Entry 8G5J (electron microscopy, 2.63 A resolution); this record covers chains A and B of the 5 polymer chains in the assembly.

[Chain A]
Name: DNA polymerase subunit gamma-1
From: Homo sapiens
Notes: EC 2.7.7.7
UniProtKB: P54098 (DPOG1_HUMAN); numbering as in UniProt (aligned over 1-1239)
Chain sequence (1239 residues; numbered 1 to 1239; the number before each row is that of its first residue):
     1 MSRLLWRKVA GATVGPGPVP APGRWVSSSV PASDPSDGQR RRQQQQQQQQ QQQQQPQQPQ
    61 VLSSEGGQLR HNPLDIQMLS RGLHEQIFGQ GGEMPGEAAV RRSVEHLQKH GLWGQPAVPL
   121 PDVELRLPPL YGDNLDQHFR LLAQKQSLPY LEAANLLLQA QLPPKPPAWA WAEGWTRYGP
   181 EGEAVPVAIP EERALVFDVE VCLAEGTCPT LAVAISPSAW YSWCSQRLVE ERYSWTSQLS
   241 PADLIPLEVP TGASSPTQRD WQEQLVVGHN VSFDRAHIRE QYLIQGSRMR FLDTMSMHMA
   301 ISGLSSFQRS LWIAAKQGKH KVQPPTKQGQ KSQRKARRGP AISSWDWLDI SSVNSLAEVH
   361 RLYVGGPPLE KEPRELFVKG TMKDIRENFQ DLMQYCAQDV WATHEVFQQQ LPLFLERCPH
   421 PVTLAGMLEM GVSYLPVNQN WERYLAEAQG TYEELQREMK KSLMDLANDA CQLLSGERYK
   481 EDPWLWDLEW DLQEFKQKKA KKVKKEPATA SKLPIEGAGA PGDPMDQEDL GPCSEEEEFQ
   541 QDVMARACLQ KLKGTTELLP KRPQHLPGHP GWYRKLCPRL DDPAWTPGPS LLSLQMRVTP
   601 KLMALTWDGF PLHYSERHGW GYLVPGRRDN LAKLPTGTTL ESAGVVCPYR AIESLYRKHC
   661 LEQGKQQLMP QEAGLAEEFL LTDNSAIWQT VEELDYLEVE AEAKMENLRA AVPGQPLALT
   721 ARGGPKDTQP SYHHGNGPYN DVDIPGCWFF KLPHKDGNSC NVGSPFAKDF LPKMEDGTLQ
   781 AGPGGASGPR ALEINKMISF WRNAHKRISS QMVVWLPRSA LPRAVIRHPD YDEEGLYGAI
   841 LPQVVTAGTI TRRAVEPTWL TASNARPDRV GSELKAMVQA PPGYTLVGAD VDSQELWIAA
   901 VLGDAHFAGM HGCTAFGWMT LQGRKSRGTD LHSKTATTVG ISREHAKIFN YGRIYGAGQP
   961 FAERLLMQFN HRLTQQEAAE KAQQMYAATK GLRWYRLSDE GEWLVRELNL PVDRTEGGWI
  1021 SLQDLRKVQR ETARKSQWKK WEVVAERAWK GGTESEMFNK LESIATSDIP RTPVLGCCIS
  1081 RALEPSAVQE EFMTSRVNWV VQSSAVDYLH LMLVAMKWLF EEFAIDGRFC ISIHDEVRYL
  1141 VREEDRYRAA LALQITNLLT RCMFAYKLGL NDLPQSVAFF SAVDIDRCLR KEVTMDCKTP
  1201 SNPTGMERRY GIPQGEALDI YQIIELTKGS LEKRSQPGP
Disordered / not traced: 1-73, 254-259, 317-340, 499-525, 618-740, 993-1026, 1229-1239
Reported in the primary citation:
  - conformationally variable residues (loop rearrangement): T861 to N864
  - mutagenesis - R309A: decreased catalytic activity (exonuclease activity)
  - disease-associated variants - R807P: decreased catalytic activity (proofreading activity)

[Chain B]
Name: DNA polymerase subunit gamma-2, mitochondrial
From: Homo sapiens
Notes: EC 2.7.7.7
UniProtKB: Q9UHN1 (DPOG2_HUMAN); residues 1-485 here = UniProt positions 1-485
Chain sequence (485 residues; each row starts with the number of its first residue):
     1 MRSRVAVRAC HKVCRCLLSG FGGRVDAGQP ELLTERSSPK GGHVKSHAEL EGNGEHPEAP
    61 GSGEGSEALL EICQRRHFLS GSKQQLSRDS LLSGCHPGFG PLGVELRKNL AAEWWTSVVV
   121 FREQVFPVDA LHHKPGPLLP GDSAFRLVSA ETLREILQDK ELSKEQLVAF LENVLKTSGK
   181 LRENLLHGAL EHYVNCLDLV NKRLPYGLAQ IGVCFHPVFD TKQIRNGVKS IGEKTEASLV
   241 WFTPPRTSNQ WLDFWLRHRL QWWRKFAMSP SNFSSSDCQD EEGRKGNKLY YNFPWGKELI
   301 ETLWNLGDHE LLHMYPGNVS KLHGRDGRKN VVPCVLSVNG DLDRGMLAYL YDSFQLTENS
   361 FTRKKNLHRK VLKLHPCLAP IKVALDVGRG PTLELRQVCQ GLFNELLENG ISVWPGYLET
   421 MQSSLEQLYS KYDEMSILFT VLVTETTLEN GLIHLRSRDT TMKEMMHISK LKDFLIKYIS
   481 SAKNV
Disordered / not traced: 1-67, 162-168, 222-228, 356-361

[Chain A / chain B interface]
Pairs across the interface (66):
  R443(A) with F254(B)
  E447(A) with R257(B), salt bridge
  T451(A) with R257(B), hydrogen bond
  E454(A) with R257(B), salt bridge; Q261(B), hydrogen bond
  K460(A) with V485(B)
  K461(A) with A267(B), hydrogen bond (side chain-backbone)
  D465(A) with M268(B); K373(B), salt bridge
  N468(A) with D459(B); T460(B)
  D469(A) with L367(B); K373(B), salt bridge
  C471(A) with T460(B); M462(B)
  Q472(A) with L367(B); R369(B), hydrogen bond
  L474(A) with M462(B), hydrophobic
  K496(A) with K463(B), hydrogen bond (side chain-backbone); M465(B)
  Q497(A) with L452(B); M465(B), hydrogen bond (side chain-backbone)
  E538(A) with Q397(B)
  F539(A) with Q397(B); G401(B); N404(B)
  D542(A) with E394(B); Q397(B); V398(B)
  V543(A) with G401(B); L402(B)
  R546(A) with T447(B), hydrogen bond (side chain-backbone); L448(B), hydrogen bond (side chain-backbone); G451(B); H467(B); I468(B)
  A547(A) with H467(B); S469(B)
  L549(A) with L448(B); E449(B); N450(B); H467(B)
  Q550(A) with S469(B)
  L552(A) with N450(B)
  L566(A) with E464(B)
  P567(A) with E464(B)
  G568(A) with K463(B); E464(B), hydrogen bond (backbone-side chain)
  H569(A) with T460(B); M462(B); E464(B), salt bridge
  Y573(A) with T460(B)
  L580(A) with K477(B)
  D581(A) with K477(B)
  W585(A) with K477(B); Y478(B), hydrophobic; S481(B)
  T586(A) with V485(B)
  P587(A) with Y478(B), hydrophobic; S481(B)
  G782(A) with K364(B)
  D832(A) with R246(B), salt bridge
  S1201(A) with D253(B)
  N1202(A) with D253(B)
  G1205(A) with Q250(B)
  E1207(A) with Q250(B)
Also at the interface, not in a pair above, chain A (48 interface residues in all): G450, R457, L473, K553, P563, P570, P783, E833, M1206
Also at the interface, not in a pair above, chain B (48 interface residues in all): N249, K265, D277, R328, H375, E405, S457, T461, K470, F474, A482

[Overview]
Chain A and chain B each contribute 48 residues to their interface; the contacts include 9 hydrogen bonds and
6 salt bridges. Polar pairs include E447(A)-R257(B), E454(A)-R257(B) and D465(A)-K373(B). The paper reports
that R309A of chain A reduces catalytic activity (exonuclease activity); conformational variability at
T861(A).
Here chain A is DNA polymerase subunit gamma-1 and chain B is DNA polymerase subunit gamma-2, mitochondrial,
both from Homo sapiens. Entry 8G5J (Cryo-EM structure of the Mismatch Uncoupling Complex (II) of Human
Mitochondrial DNA Polymerase Gamma) was determined by electron microscopy (same publication as 8G5I, 8G5K,
8G5L, 8G5N, 8G5O, 8G5P and 8T7E).
